Entry 3QQR (X-ray diffraction, 2.16 A resolution); this record covers chain A.

# Chain A
Molecule: Non-legume hemoglobin
From: Parasponia andersonii
UniProtKB: P68168 (HBPL_PARAD); numbering as in UniProt (aligned over 1-162)
Sequence (162 residues; each row starts with the number of its first residue):
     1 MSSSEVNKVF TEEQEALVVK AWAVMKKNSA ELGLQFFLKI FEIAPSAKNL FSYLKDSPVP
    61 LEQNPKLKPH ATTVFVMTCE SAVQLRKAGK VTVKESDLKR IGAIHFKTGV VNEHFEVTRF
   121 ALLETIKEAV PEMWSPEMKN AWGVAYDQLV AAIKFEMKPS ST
Not modelled in the structure: 1-8, 56-59, 61, 160-162
Ion coordination: heme Fe: His70, His105
Residues lining bound ligands:
  - 1,4-diethylene dioxide (DIO), molecule 1: Phe10, Thr11, Glu12, Glu13, Arg86
  - 1,4-diethylene dioxide (DIO), molecule 2: Asn112, Phe115, Glu116, Arg119, Tyr146, Asp147, Val150, Lys154
  - 1,4-diethylene dioxide (DIO), molecule 3: Arg119, Leu123, Lys139, Asn140, Gly143
  - 1,4-diethylene dioxide (DIO), molecule 4: Glu124, Lys127, Trp134, Lys139
  - heme (HEM): Leu50, Phe51, Tyr53, Lys66, His70, Thr73, Val74, Met77, Arg100, Ile101, Ile104, His105, Thr108, Val110, His114, Phe115, Thr118, Tyr146, Leu149, Val150, Ile153

# Summary
Bound to chain A: heme and 4 copies of 1,4-diethylene dioxide. His70 and His105 form the heme Fe site.
Chain A is Non-legume hemoglobin (Parasponia andersonii); the structure, Crystal structure of Parasponia
hemoglobin; Differential Heme Coordination is Linked to Quaternary Structure, was determined by X-ray
diffraction together with 3QQQ from the same study.
